Entry 6UPZ (X-ray diffraction, 3.10 A resolution); this record covers chains N and A of the 13 polymer chains in the assembly.

[Chain N]
Molecule: Non-template strand DNA
Sequence (18 nucleotides; numbered 1 to 18; the number before each row is that of its first residue):
     1 TCAGCGAGAG AGAGAAGG
Not modelled in the structure: 1, 17-18

[Chain A]
Protein: DNA-directed RNA polymerase II subunit RPB1
From: Saccharomyces cerevisiae (strain ATCC 204508 / S288c)
Notes: EC 2.7.7.6
UniProtKB: P04050 (RPB1_YEAST); numbering as in UniProt (aligned over 1-1733)
Amino-acid sequence (1733 residues; numbered 1 to 1733; the number before each row is that of its first residue):
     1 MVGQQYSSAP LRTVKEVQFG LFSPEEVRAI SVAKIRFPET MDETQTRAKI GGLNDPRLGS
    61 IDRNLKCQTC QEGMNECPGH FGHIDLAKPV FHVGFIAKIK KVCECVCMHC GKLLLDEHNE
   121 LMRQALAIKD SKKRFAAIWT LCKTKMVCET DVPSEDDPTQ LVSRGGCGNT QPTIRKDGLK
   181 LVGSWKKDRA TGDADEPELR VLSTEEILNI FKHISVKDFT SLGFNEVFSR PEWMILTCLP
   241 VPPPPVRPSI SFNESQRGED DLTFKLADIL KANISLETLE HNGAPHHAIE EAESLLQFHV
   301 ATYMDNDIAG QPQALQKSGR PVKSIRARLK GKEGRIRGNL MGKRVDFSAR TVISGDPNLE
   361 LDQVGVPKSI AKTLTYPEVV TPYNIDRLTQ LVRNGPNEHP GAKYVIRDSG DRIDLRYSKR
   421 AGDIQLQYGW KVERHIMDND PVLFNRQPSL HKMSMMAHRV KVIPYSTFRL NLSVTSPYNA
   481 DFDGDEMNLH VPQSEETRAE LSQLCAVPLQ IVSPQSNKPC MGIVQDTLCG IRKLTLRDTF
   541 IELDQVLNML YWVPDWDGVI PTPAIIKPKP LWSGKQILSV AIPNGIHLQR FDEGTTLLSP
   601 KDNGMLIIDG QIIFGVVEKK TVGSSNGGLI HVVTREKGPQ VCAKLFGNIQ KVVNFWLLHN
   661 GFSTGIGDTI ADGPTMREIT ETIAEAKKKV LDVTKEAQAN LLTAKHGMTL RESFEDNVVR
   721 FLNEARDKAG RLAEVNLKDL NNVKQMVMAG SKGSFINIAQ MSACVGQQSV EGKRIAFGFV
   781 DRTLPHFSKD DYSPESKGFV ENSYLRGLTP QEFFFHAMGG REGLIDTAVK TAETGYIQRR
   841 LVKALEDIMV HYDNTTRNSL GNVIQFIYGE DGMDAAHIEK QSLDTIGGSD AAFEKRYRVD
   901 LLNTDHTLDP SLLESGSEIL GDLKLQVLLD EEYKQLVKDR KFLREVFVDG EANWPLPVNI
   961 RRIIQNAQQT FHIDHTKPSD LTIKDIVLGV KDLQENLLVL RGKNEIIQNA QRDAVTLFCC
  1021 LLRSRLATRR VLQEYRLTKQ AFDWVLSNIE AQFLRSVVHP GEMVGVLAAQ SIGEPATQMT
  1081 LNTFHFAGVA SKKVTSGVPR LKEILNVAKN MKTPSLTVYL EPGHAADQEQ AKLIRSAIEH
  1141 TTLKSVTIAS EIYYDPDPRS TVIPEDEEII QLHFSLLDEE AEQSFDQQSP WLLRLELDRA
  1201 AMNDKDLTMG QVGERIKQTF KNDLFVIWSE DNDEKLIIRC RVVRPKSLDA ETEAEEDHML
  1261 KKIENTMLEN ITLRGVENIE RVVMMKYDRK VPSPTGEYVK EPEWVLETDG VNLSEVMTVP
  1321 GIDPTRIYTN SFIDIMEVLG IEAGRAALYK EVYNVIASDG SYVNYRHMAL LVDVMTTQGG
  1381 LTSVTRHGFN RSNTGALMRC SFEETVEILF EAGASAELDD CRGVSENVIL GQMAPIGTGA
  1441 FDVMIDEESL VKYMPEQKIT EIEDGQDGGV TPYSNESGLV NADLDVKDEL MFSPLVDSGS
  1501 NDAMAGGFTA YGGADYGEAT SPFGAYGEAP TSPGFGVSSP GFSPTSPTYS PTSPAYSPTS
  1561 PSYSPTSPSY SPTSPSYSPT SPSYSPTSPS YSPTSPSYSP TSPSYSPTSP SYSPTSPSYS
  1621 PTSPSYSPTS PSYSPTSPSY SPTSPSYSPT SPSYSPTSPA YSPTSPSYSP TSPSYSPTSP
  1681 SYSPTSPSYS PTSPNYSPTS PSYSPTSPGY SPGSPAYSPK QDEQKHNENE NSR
Not modelled in the structure: 1-2, 154-163, 187-198, 250-256, 1082-1091, 1177-1186, 1244-1256, 1447-1733
UniProt features mapped onto this chain:
  - region: Pro248 to Asp260 (Lid loop), Asn306 to Lys323 (Rudder loop), Pro810 to Glu822 (Bridging helix)
  - binding site (Zn(2+)): Cys67, Cys70, Cys77, His80, Cys107, Cys110, Cys148, Cys167
  - binding site (Mg(2+)): Asp481, Asp483, Asp485
  - modified residue: Thr1471 (Phosphothreonine)
  - cross-link (Glycyl lysine isopeptide (Lys-Gly)): Lys695 (interchain with G-Cter in ubiquitin), Lys1246 (interchain with G-Cter in ubiquitin), Lys1350 (interchain with G-Cter in ubiquitin)
  - natural variant: Ser1653 to Pro1659 (deletion: In strain: A364A)
  - mutagenesis: Lys1246 (K1246R: Impairs ubiquitination during transcription stress)
Cystine bridges: Cys105-Cys142
Metal / ion sites: Zn2+ site 1: Cys67, Cys70, Cys77, His80; Zn2+ site 2: Cys107, Cys110, Cys167; Mg2+: Asp483, Asp485 (shared with 1 residue of chain R)
What the authors report for this chain:
  - binding site for Template strand DNA: Arg337

[Chain N / chain A interface]
Pairs across the interface (11):
  DG4(N) - Val1107(A)  phosphate contact
  DG4(N) - Ala1108(A)  phosphate contact
  DG4(N) - Lys1109(A)  hydrogen bond to the phosphate
  DG4(N) - Asn1110(A)  phosphate contact
  DG4(N) - His1387(A)  phosphate contact
  DC5(N) - Lys1109(A)  salt bridge to the phosphate
  DC5(N) - His1387(A)  sugar contact
  DA7(N) - Lys101(A)  salt bridge to the phosphate
  DA7(N) - Trp139(A)  sugar contact
  DG8(N) - Glu104(A)  phosphate contact
  DG8(N) - Trp139(A)  phosphate contact
Other interface residues (no listed pair), chain N (5 interface residues in all): DA3
Other interface residues (no listed pair), chain A (10 interface residues in all): Lys100, Lys143

[In short]
The interface between chain N and chain A involves 5 residues on one side and 10 on the other; the contacts
include 1 hydrogen bond and 2 salt bridges. Among the polar pairs are DG4(N)-Lys1109(A), DC5(N)-Lys1109(A) and
DA7(N)-Lys101(A). From the paper: a binding site for Template strand DNA at Arg337(A).
Chain N is Non-template strand DNA and chain A is DNA-directed RNA polymerase II subunit RPB1 (Saccharomyces
cerevisiae (strain ATCC 204508 / S288c)); the structure, RNA polymerase II elongation complex with
5-guanidinohydantoin lesion in state 3, was determined by X-ray diffraction, deposited together with 6UPX,
6UPY, 6UQ0, 6UQ1, 6UQ2 and 6UQ3.
